4DSJ - chains A and C of the 3 polymer chains in the assembly; structure by X-ray diffraction, 2.86 A resolution.

== Chain A ==
Molecule: DNA polymerase
From: Geobacillus stearothermophilus
Notes: EC 2.7.7.7
Reference sequence: D9N168 (D9N168_GEOSE); residues 298-876 here correspond to UniProt positions 1-579 (UniProt number = residue number - 297)
Amino-acid sequence (579 residues; each row starts with the number of its first residue):
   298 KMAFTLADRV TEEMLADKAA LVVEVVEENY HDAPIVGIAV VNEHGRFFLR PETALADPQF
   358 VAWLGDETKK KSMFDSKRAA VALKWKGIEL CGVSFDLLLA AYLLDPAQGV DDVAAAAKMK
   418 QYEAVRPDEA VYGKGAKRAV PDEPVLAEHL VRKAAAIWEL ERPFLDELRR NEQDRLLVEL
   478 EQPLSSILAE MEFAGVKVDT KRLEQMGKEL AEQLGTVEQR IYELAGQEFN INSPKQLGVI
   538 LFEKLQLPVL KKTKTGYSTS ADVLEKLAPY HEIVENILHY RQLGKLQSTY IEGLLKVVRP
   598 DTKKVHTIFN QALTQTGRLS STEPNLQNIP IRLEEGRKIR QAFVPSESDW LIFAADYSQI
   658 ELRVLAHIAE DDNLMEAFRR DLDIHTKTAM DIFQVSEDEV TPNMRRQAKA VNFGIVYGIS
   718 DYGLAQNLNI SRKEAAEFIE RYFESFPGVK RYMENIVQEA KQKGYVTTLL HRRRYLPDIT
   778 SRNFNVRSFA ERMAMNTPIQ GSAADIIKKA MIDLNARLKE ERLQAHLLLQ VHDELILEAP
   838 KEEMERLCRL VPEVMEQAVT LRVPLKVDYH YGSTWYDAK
Construct notes: engineered mutation Asp598 (Ala301 in D9N168), Val713 (Pro416 in D9N168)
Bound ions: Ca2+: Glu831 (shared with DG12(C) of chain C)
Small-molecule neighbours: 2'-deoxyguanosine-5'-triphosphate (DGT): Arg629, Gln656, His682, Arg702, Lys706, Phe710, Asp830

== Chain C ==
Molecule: 12-nt DNA strand
Sequence (12 nucleotides; each row starts with the number of its first residue):
     1 ATCCGAGTCA GG
Bound ions: Ca2+: DG12 (shared with Glu831(A) of chain A)

== How chain A and chain C interact ==
Residue-residue contacts (31):
  Gly432(A) - DC3(C)  hydrogen bond to the phosphate
  Ala433(A) - DT2(C)  phosphate contact
  Ala433(A) - DC3(C)  hydrogen bond to the phosphate
  Thr550(A) - DG7(C)  hydrogen bond to the phosphate
  Thr550(A) - DT8(C)  phosphate contact
  Lys551(A) - DA6(C)  sugar contact
  Lys551(A) - DG7(C)  hydrogen bond to the phosphate
  Thr552(A) - DA6(C)  phosphate contact
  Thr552(A) - DG7(C)  phosphate contact
  Thr556(A) - DT8(C)  hydrogen bond to the phosphate
  Ser557(A) - DT8(C)  phosphate contact
  Ser557(A) - DC9(C)  phosphate contact
  Ala558(A) - DC9(C)  hydrogen bond to the phosphate
  Arg578(A) - DT8(C)  phosphate contact
  Arg578(A) - DC9(C)  salt bridge to the phosphate
  Lys582(A) - DT8(C)  base contact
  Lys582(A) - DC9(C)  hydrogen bond to the base
  Tyr587(A) - DA10(C)  sugar contact
  Arg615(A) - DG12(C)  hydrogen bond to the base
  Gln624(A) - DG11(C)  sugar contact
  Asn625(A) - DA10(C)  hydrogen bond to the base
  Asn625(A) - DG11(C)  sugar contact
  Ile626(A) - DG11(C)  sugar contact
  Pro627(A) - DA10(C)  phosphate contact
  Pro627(A) - DG11(C)  phosphate contact
  Ile628(A) - DG11(C)  hydrogen bond to the phosphate
  Arg629(A) - DG11(C)  salt bridge to the phosphate
  Arg629(A) - DG12(C)  salt bridge to the phosphate
  Gln797(A) - DG12(C)  base contact
  His829(A) - DG12(C)  sugar contact
  Asp830(A) - DG12(C)  phosphate contact
Other interface residues (no listed pair), chain A (27 interface residues in all): Lys434, Pro531, Ser555, Gln579, Val828, Glu831

== Overview ==
Chain A and chain C form an interface of 27 and 9 residues respectively; the contacts include 10 hydrogen
bonds and 3 salt bridges. Among the polar pairs are Lys582(A)-DC9(C), Arg615(A)-DG12(C) and Asn625(A)-DA10(C).
Chain A binds 2'-deoxyguanosine-5'-triphosphate.
Here chain A is DNA polymerase (Geobacillus stearothermophilus) and chain C is a 12-nt DNA strand. Entry 4DSJ
(Crystal structure of fragment DNA polymerase I from Bacillus stearothermophilus with duplex DNA, dGTP and
Calcium) was determined by X-ray diffraction.
